4GH5 - chains A and C of the 4 polymer chains in the assembly; structure by X-ray diffraction, 1.60 A resolution.

# Chain A (and C)
Molecule: Short-chain dehydrogenase/reductase SDR
Organism: Xanthobacter autotrophicus
Notes: chain C of this document is another copy of the same molecule, construct and numbering; everything in this record applies to it too
Reference sequence: A7IQH5 (A7IQH5_XANP2); residues 1-255 here = UniProt positions 1-255
Amino-acid sequence (269 residues; numbered -13 to 255; the number before each row is that of its first residue; numbers below 1 keep their minus sign (Met-13 is residue -13)):
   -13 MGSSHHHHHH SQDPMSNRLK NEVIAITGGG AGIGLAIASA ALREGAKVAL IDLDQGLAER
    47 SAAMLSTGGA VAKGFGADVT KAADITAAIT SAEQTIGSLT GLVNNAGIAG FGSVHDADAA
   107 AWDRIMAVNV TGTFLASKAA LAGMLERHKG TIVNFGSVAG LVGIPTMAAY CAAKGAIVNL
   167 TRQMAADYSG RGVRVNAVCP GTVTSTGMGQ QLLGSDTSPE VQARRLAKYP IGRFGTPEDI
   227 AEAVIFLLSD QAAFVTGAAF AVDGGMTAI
Unresolved in the structure: -13 to 2, 200-204 (chain C: -13 to 2, 200-205)
Differences from the reference sequence: expression tag (-13 to 0)
Ligand contacts: NAD (nicotinamide-adenine-dinucleotide): Gly14, Gly16, Ala17, Gly18, Ile19, Gly20, Asp38, Leu39, Asp40, Leu43, Ala63, Asp64, Val65, Thr66, Asn91, Ala92, Gly93, Ile94, Arg110, Val114, Asn115, Phe141, Gly142, Ser143, Tyr156, Lys160, Pro186, Gly187, Thr188, Val189, Thr192, Gly193, Met194, Gly195
UniProt features mapped onto this chain:
  - active site: Tyr156 (Proton acceptor)
  - binding site (NAD(+)): Ile19, Asp38, Asp64, Val65, Asn91, Lys160, Val189 to Gly193
  - binding site ((S)-2-hydroxypropyl-coenzyme M): Ser143, Tyr156, Thr188, Tyr215
  - site: Ser143 (Transition state stabilizer), Lys160 (Lowers pKa of active site Tyr)
  - mutagenesis: Ser143 (S143A: Retains very weak activity), Tyr156 (Y156A: Retains some activity but with more than 2200-fold decrease in catalytic efficiency; Y156F: Loss of activity), Lys160 (K160A: Loss of activity), Arg211 (R211A: Severely impaired in the oxidation of S-HPC or reduction of 2-KPC but largely unaffected in the oxidation and reduction of aliphatic alcohols and ketones), Lys214 (K214A: Severely impaired in the oxidation of S-HPC or reduction of 2-KPC but largely unaffected in the oxidation and reduction of aliphatic alcohols and ketones)

# Interface between chain A and chain C
Pairs across the interface - 65 pairs, chain A then chain C:
  Arg4(A) with Arg4(C); Gln237(C), hydrogen bond
  Arg29(A) with Gln237(C)
  Arg168(A) with Ala254(C)
  Ala171(A) with Pro216(C)
  Ala172(A) with Ile255(C), hydrophobic
  Ser175(A) with Pro216(C); Ile217(C)
  Gly176(A) with Pro216(C), hydrogen bond (backbone-backbone); Ile217(C)
  Pro216(A) with Ala171(C); Ser175(C); Gly176(C), hydrogen bond (backbone-backbone)
  Ile217(A) with Ser175(C); Gly176(C); Ala239(C); Phe240(C), hydrophobic
  Arg219(A) with Ala239(C); Phe240(C)
  Phe220(A) with Phe240(C)
  Gly221(A) with Phe240(C)
  Asp225(A) with Phe240(C)
  Glu228(A) with Phe232(C); Gln237(C)
  Ala229(A) with Phe232(C), hydrophobic
  Phe232(A) with Glu228(C); Ala229(C), hydrophobic; Phe232(C), hydrophobic; Phe246(C), hydrophobic
  Gln237(A) with Arg4(C), hydrogen bond; Arg29(C); Glu228(C)
  Ala239(A) with Ile217(C); Arg219(C)
  Phe240(A) with Ile217(C), hydrophobic; Arg219(C); Phe220(C); Gly221(C); Asp225(C); Val248(C); Asp249(C), hydrogen bond (backbone-backbone); Gly250(C), hydrogen bond (backbone-backbone)
  Val241(A) with Phe246(C), hydrophobic; Ala247(C); Val248(C), hydrophobic
  Thr242(A) with Asp249(C); Gly250(C); Gly251(C), hydrogen bond (backbone-backbone)
  Gly243(A) with Ala254(C)
  Ala244(A) with Ala247(C)
  Phe246(A) with Phe232(C), hydrophobic; Val241(C), hydrophobic; Phe246(C), hydrophobic
  Ala247(A) with Val241(C); Ala244(C)
  Val248(A) with Phe240(C); Val241(C), hydrophobic
  Asp249(A) with Phe240(C), hydrogen bond (backbone-backbone); Thr242(C)
  Gly250(A) with Phe240(C), hydrogen bond (backbone-backbone); Thr242(C)
  Gly251(A) with Thr242(C), hydrogen bond (backbone-backbone)
  Ala254(A) with Arg168(C); Gly243(C)
  Ile255(A) with Ala172(C), hydrophobic
Other interface residues (no listed pair), chain A (36 interface residues in all): Gly187, Thr188, Tyr215, Ile226, Leu233
Other interface residues (no listed pair), chain C (36 interface residues in all): Gly187, Thr188, Tyr215, Ile226, Leu233

# Overview
The chain A/chain C interface involves 36 residues from each chain; the contacts include 10 hydrogen bonds.
Polar contacts include Arg4(A)-Gln237(C), Gly176(A)-Pro216(C) and Phe240(A)-Asp249(C). Bound to chain A: NAD.
Chain A and chain C are both Short-chain dehydrogenase/reductase SDR (Xanthobacter autotrophicus); the
structure, Crystal structure of S-2-hydroxypropyl coenzyme M dehydrogenase (S-HPCDH), was determined by X-ray
diffraction, deposited together with 4ITU.
